Entry 5ZE2 (X-ray diffraction, 3.30 A resolution); this record covers chains A and B of the 6 polymer chains in the assembly.

Chain A:
Protein: mouse RAG1
Source organism: Mus musculus
Notes: EC 3.1.-.-, 2.3.2.27
UniProtKB: P15919 (RAG1_MOUSE); residue numbers follow UniProt; this construct covers 384-1008
Amino-acid sequence (627 residues; numbered 382 to 1008; the number before each row is that of its first residue):
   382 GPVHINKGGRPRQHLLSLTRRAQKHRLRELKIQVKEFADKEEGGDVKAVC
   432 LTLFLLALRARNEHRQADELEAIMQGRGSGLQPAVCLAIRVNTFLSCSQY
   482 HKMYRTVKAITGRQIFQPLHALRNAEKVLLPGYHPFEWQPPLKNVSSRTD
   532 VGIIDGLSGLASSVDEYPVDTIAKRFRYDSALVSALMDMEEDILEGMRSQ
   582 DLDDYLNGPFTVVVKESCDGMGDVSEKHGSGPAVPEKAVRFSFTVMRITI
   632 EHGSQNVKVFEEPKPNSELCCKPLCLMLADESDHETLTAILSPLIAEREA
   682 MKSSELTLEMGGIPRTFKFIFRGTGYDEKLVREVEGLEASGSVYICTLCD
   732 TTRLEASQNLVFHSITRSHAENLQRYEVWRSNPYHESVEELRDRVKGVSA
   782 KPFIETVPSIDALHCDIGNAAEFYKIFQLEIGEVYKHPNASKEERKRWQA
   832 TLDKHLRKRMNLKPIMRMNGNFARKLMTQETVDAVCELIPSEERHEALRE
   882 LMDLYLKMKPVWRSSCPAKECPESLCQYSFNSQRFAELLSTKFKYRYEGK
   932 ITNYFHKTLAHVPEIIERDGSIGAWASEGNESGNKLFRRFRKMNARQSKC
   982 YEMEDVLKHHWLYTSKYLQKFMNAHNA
Disordered / not traced: 382-390
Construct notes: cloning artifact (382-383)
Ion coordination: Mn2+ site 1: Asp600, Glu962 (shared with 1 residue of chain F); Mn2+ site 2: Asp600, Asp708; K+: Glu649 (shared with 1 residue of chain L); Zn2+: Cys727, Cys730, His937, His942
From the paper describing this entry:
  - catalytic residues: Asp600, Asp708, Glu962 (citing earlier work)

Chain B:
Protein: mouse RAG2
Source organism: Mus musculus
UniProtKB: P21784 (RAG2_MOUSE); residue numbers follow UniProt; this construct covers 1-387
Amino-acid sequence (389 residues; each row starts with the number of its first residue; numbers below 1 keep their minus sign (Gly-1 is residue -1)):
    -1 GPVSLQMVTVGHNIALIQPGFSLMNFDGQVFFFGQKGWPKRSCPTGVFHF
    49 DIKQNHLKLKPAIFSKDSCYLPPLRYPATCSYKGSIDSDKHQYIIHGGKT
    99 PNNELSDKIYIMSVACKNNKKVTFRCTEKDLVGDVPEPRYGHSIDVVYSR
   149 GKSMGVLFGGRSYMPSTQRTTEKWNSVADCLPHVFLIDFEFGCATSYILP
   199 ELQDGLSFHVSIARNDTVYILGGHSLASNIRPANLYRIRVDLPLGTPAVN
   249 CTVLPGGISVSSAILTQTNNDEFVIVGGYQLENQKRMVCSLVSLGDNTIE
   299 ISEMETPDWTSDIKHSKIWFGSNMGNGTIFLGIPGDNKQAMSEAFYFYTL
   349 RCSEEDLSEDQKIVSNSQTSTEDPGDSTPFEDSEEFCFS
Disordered / not traced: -1 to 0, 82-87, 337-339, 351-387
Construct notes: cloning artifact (-1 to 0); engineered mutation Val1 (Met in P21784)

Interface between chain A and chain B:
Pairs across the interface (86; chain A residue first):
  Asn525(A) with Ser164(B), hydrogen bond (side chain-backbone); Arg167(B), hydrogen bond (side chain-backbone); Thr168(B); Thr169(B), hydrogen bond (backbone-backbone); Trp172(B)
  Ser527(A) with Glu170(B)
  Val532(A) with Glu170(B)
  Leu538(A) with Asn173(B), hydrogen bond (backbone-side chain)
  Ser539(A) with Thr169(B); Glu170(B); Lys171(B); Trp172(B); Asn173(B), hydrogen bond (backbone-backbone); Ser174(B)
  Gly540(A) with Asn173(B); Ser174(B), hydrogen bond (backbone-backbone)
  Leu541(A) with Asn173(B)
  Ala542(A) with Val175(B), hydrophobic
  Ser543(A) with Glu280(B)
  Ser544(A) with Glu280(B)
  Val545(A) with Tyr277(B), hydrophobic; Glu280(B), hydrogen bond (backbone-side chain); Lys315(B); Ile316(B), hydrophobic
  Asp546(A) with Tyr74(B); Phe206(B); Arg229(B), salt bridge; Ser259(B), hydrogen bond; Ser260(B), hydrogen bond; Tyr277(B)
  Glu547(A) with Tyr74(B), hydrogen bond (backbone-side chain); Tyr138(B), hydrogen bond; Arg159(B), salt bridge; Val175(B); Phe206(B)
  Tyr548(A) with Gln16(B), hydrogen bond; Pro17(B); Lys34(B), hydrogen bond; Arg73(B); Tyr74(B), hydrogen bond (backbone-side chain)
  Pro549(A) with Pro17(B)
  Arg556(A) with Thr169(B), hydrogen bond (side chain-backbone); Glu170(B)
  Arg558(A) with Glu170(B), salt bridge
  Asp664(A) with Lys34(B), salt bridge
  His665(A) with Trp36(B); Pro99(B); Asn100(B), hydrogen bond
  Glu666(A) with Gln16(B); Lys34(B), salt bridge; Gly35(B), hydrogen bond (side chain-backbone); Arg73(B); Pro99(B); Asn101(B)
  Thr669(A) with Pro99(B); Asn100(B), hydrogen bond (side chain-backbone); Asn101(B)
  Ala670(A) with Asn101(B); Asn173(B), hydrogen bond (backbone-side chain)
  Pro674(A) with Thr169(B); Trp172(B), hydrophobic
  Ala677(A) with Thr169(B)
  Glu678(A) with Thr169(B), hydrogen bond
  Glu719(A) with Arg39(B)
  Tyr757(A) with Trp36(B); Pro70(B)
  Trp760(A) with Tyr68(B)
  Arg761(A) with Cys67(B); Tyr68(B), hydrogen bond (backbone-backbone); Lys106(B); Tyr108(B), hydrogen bond; Glu126(B), salt bridge
  Ser762(A) with Cys67(B)
  Asn763(A) with Lys64(B), hydrogen bond (side chain-backbone); Ser66(B), hydrogen bond (side chain-backbone)
  His766(A) with Lys64(B); Asp65(B)
  Glu767(A) with Lys64(B)
  Val769(A) with Tyr68(B)
  Leu772(A) with Tyr68(B), hydrophobic
  Arg773(A) with Arg39(B)
  Ala781(A) with Trp36(B), hydrophobic
  Lys782(A) with Trp36(B); Asn100(B), hydrogen bond (backbone-side chain); Glu102(B), salt bridge
  Phe784(A) with Asn100(B)
Other interface residues (no listed pair), chain A (45 interface residues in all): Val526, Ile535, Ser673, Ser768, Ser780, Pro783
Other interface residues (no listed pair), chain B (45 interface residues in all): Gln33, Pro42, His222, Leu279

In short:
Chain A and chain B each contribute 45 residues to their interface, with 25 hydrogen bonds and 7 salt bridges.
Polar contacts include Asp546(A)-Arg229(B), Glu547(A)-Arg159(B) and Arg558(A)-Glu170(B). Asp600(A) and
Glu962(A) coordinate Mn2+ site 1. The Mn2+ site 2 is built by Asp600(A) and Asp708(A). From the paper:
catalytic residues Asp600(A), Asp708(A) and Glu962(A).
Here chain A is mouse RAG1 and chain B is mouse RAG2, both from Mus musculus. Entry 5ZE2 (Hairpin Complex,
RAG1/2-hairpin 12RSS/23RSS complex in 5mM Mn2+ for 2 min at 4'C) was determined by X-ray diffraction,
deposited together with 5ZDZ, 5ZE0, 5ZE1, 6CG0, 6CIJ, 6CIK, 6CIL and 6CIM.
